PDB entry 2BFO | X-ray diffraction, 2.60 A resolution | chains A and B of the 4 polymer chains in the assembly

# Chain A (and B)
Molecule: Pteridine reductase 1
Organism: Leishmania major
Notes: EC 1.5.1.33; chain B of this document is another copy of the same molecule, construct and numbering; everything in this record applies to it too
Reference sequence: Q01782 (PTR1_LEIMA); residue numbers follow UniProt; this construct covers 1-288
Chain sequence (288 residues; row label = number of the first residue in the row):
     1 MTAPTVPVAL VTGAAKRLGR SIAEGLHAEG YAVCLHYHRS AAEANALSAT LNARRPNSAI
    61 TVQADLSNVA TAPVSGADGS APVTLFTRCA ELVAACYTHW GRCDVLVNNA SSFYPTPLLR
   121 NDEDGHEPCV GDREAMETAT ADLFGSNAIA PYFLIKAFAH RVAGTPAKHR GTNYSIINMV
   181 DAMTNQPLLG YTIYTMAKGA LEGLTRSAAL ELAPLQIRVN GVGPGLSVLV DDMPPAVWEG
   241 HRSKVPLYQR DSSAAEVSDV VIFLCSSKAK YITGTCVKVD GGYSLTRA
Unresolved in the structure: 1-5, 75-80, 121-130 (chain B: 1-5, 75-80, 122-132)
UniProt features mapped onto this chain:
  - active site: Tyr-194 (Proton acceptor)
  - binding site (substrate): Ser-175
Small-molecule neighbours: NADPH (NDP; NADPH dihydro-nicotinamide-adenine-dinucleotide phosphate): Gly-13, Ala-15, Lys-16, Arg-17, Leu-18, Gly-19, His-36, Tyr-37, His-38, Arg-39, Ser-40, Ala-64, Asp-65, Leu-66, Ser-67, Asn-109, Ala-110, Ser-111, Ser-112, Asp-142, Ser-146, Asn-147, Met-179, Val-180, Asp-181, Tyr-194, Lys-198, Pro-224, Gly-225, Leu-226, Ser-227

# Chain A / chain B interface
Residue-residue contacts - 68 pairs, chain A then chain B:
  Thr-116(A) / Tyr-152(B)  hydrogen bond (backbone-side chain)
  Pro-117(A) / Tyr-152(B)
  Pro-117(A) / Lys-156(B)
  Pro-117(A) / Glu-211(B)
  Leu-118(A) / Tyr-152(B)  hydrophobic
  Leu-118(A) / Lys-156(B)
  Leu-118(A) / Glu-211(B)  hydrogen bond (backbone-side chain)
  Leu-119(A) / Ala-159(B)  hydrophobic
  Leu-119(A) / Glu-211(B)
  Leu-119(A) / Leu-212(B)  hydrophobic
  Leu-119(A) / Leu-215(B)  hydrophobic
  Arg-120(A) / His-160(B)  hydrogen bond
  Arg-133(A) / Thr-87(B)
  Met-136(A) / Phe-86(B)  hydrophobic
  Met-136(A) / Phe-153(B)  hydrophobic
  Met-136(A) / Lys-156(B)
  Glu-137(A) / Thr-84(B)
  Thr-140(A) / Ile-149(B)
  Thr-140(A) / Phe-153(B)
  Ala-148(A) / Met-196(B)
  Ile-149(A) / Thr-140(B)
  Tyr-152(A) / Thr-116(B)  hydrogen bond (side chain-backbone)
  Tyr-152(A) / Pro-117(B)
  Tyr-152(A) / Leu-118(B)  hydrophobic
  Tyr-152(A) / Thr-192(B)
  Tyr-152(A) / Ile-193(B)  hydrophobic
  Phe-153(A) / Met-136(B)  hydrophobic
  Phe-153(A) / Thr-140(B)
  Lys-156(A) / Pro-117(B)
  Lys-156(A) / Leu-118(B)
  Lys-156(A) / Met-136(B)  hydrogen bond
  Ala-159(A) / Leu-119(B)  hydrophobic
  His-160(A) / Leu-118(B)  hydrogen bond (side chain-backbone)
  His-160(A) / Asn-121(B)  hydrogen bond (side chain-backbone)
  Asn-185(A) / Arg-206(B)  hydrogen bond
  Pro-187(A) / Arg-206(B)
  Pro-187(A) / Ser-207(B)
  Pro-187(A) / Leu-210(B)
  Leu-189(A) / Leu-210(B)  hydrophobic
  Leu-189(A) / Glu-211(B)
  Gly-190(A) / Glu-211(B)
  Thr-192(A) / Tyr-152(B)
  Thr-192(A) / Leu-204(B)
  Thr-192(A) / Ser-207(B)  hydrogen bond
  Thr-192(A) / Glu-211(B)
  Ile-193(A) / Tyr-152(B)  hydrophobic
  Met-196(A) / Ala-148(B)
  Met-196(A) / Ala-200(B)
  Met-196(A) / Leu-204(B)  hydrophobic
  Gly-199(A) / Gly-199(B)
  Ala-200(A) / Met-196(B)
  Ala-200(A) / Ala-200(B)
  Leu-204(A) / Thr-192(B)
  Leu-204(A) / Met-196(B)  hydrophobic
  Arg-206(A) / Asn-185(B)  hydrogen bond
  Arg-206(A) / Pro-187(B)
  Ser-207(A) / Pro-187(B)
  Ser-207(A) / Thr-192(B)  hydrogen bond
  Leu-210(A) / Pro-187(B)
  Leu-210(A) / Leu-189(B)  hydrophobic
  Glu-211(A) / Pro-117(B)
  Glu-211(A) / Leu-118(B)  hydrogen bond (side chain-backbone)
  Glu-211(A) / Leu-119(B)
  Glu-211(A) / Leu-189(B)
  Glu-211(A) / Gly-190(B)
  Glu-211(A) / Thr-192(B)
  Leu-212(A) / Leu-119(B)  hydrophobic
  Leu-215(A) / Leu-119(B)  hydrophobic
Interface residues without a listed pair, chain A (40 interface residues in all): Asn-68, Thr-84, Phe-144, Ala-163, Tyr-191, Thr-195, Gly-203, Ala-208
Interface residues without a listed pair, chain B (43 interface residues in all): Asn-68, Pro-82, Glu-137, Phe-144, Ile-155, Ala-163, Tyr-191, Thr-195, Gly-203, Ala-208

# Summary
40 residues of chain A and 43 residues of chain B are in contact, with 12 hydrogen bonds. Polar contacts
include Thr-116(A)/Tyr-152(B), Leu-118(A)/Glu-211(B) and Arg-120(A)/His-160(B). Chain A binds NADPH. UniProt
lists active-site residue Tyr-194(A) and substrate-binding residue Ser-175(A) on chain A.
Both chains are Pteridine reductase 1 (Leishmania major). Entry 2BFO (Leishmania major pteridine reductase 1
in complex with NADPH) was determined by X-ray diffraction, deposited together with 2BF7, 2BFA, 2BFM and 2BFP.
